PDB entry 6YUC | X-ray diffraction, 3.15 A resolution | chains D and G

[Chain D]
Protein: Adenylyltransferase and sulfurtransferase uba4
Source organism: Chaetomium thermophilum
Notes: EC 2.7.7.80, 2.8.1.11
UniProt: G0SC54 (G0SC54_CHATD); numbering as in UniProt (aligned over 4-304)
Chain sequence (301 residues; numbered 4 to 304; the number before each row is that of its first residue):
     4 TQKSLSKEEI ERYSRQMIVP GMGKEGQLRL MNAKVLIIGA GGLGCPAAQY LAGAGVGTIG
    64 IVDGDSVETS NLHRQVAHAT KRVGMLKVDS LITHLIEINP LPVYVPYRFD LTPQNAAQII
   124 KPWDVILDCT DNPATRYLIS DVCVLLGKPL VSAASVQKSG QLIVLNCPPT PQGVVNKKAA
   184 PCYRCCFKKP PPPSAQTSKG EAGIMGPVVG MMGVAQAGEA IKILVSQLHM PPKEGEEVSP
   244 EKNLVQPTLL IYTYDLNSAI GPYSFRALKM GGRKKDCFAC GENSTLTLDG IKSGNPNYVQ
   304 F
Disordered / not traced: 72-86, 237
Sequence notes: conflict K202 (Cys in G0SC54)
What the authors report for this chain:
  - mutagenesis - R18A/R77A, D134A/Q164A: decreased binding to Ubiquitin-related modifier 1 (chain G)
  - conformationally variable residues (order/disorder transition): T72 to M88, P194 to A205
  - post-translational modification sites: K161, K191, K192
  - mutagenesis - R18A, R77A, D134A, R269A, K272A: decreased catalytic activity
  - mutagenesis - M273A, Y301A: unchanged catalytic activity

[Chain G]
Protein: Ubiquitin-related modifier 1
Source organism: Chaetomium thermophilum
UniProt: G0SE11 (G0SE11_CHATD); residues 11-111 here correspond to UniProt positions 10-110 (UniProt number = residue number - 1)
Chain sequence (101 residues; numbered 11 to 111; the number before each row is that of its first residue):
    11 IPITVDFSGG LEMLFDNQRR HSISLPAKDT EGKPVTIAFL IDYICKKLMK DPRTDLFVLD
    71 NHIRPGILVL INDADWELEG EEAYEIQPND NILFVSTLHG G
Disordered / not traced: 63
Curated features (UniProtKB/Swiss-Prot):
  - modified residue: G111 (1-thioglycine)
  - cross-link: G111 (Glycyl lysine isopeptide (Gly-Lys) (interchain with K-? in acceptor proteins))
What the authors report for this chain:
  - mutagenesis - G111C: abolished catalytic activity (ATP hydrolysis)

[Interface between chain D and chain G]
Pairs across the interface (40):
  G44(D) - G111(G)
  L46(D) - G111(G)
  C132(D) - G111(G)
  D134(D) - H109(G)
  D134(D) - G110(G)
  D134(D) - G111(G)
  N135(D) - H109(G)
  P136(D) - H109(G)
  R139(D) - G110(G)  hydrogen bond (side chain-backbone)
  R139(D) - G111(G)
  A157(D) - L108(G)
  A157(D) - G110(G)
  S158(D) - G110(G)  hydrogen bond (backbone-backbone)
  S158(D) - G111(G)  hydrogen bond (backbone-backbone)
  V159(D) - L108(G)  hydrophobic
  V159(D) - G110(G)
  Q160(D) - M23(G)
  K161(D) - M23(G)
  S162(D) - G19(G)
  S162(D) - G20(G)
  S162(D) - L108(G)
  Q164(D) - L108(G)  hydrogen bond (side chain-backbone)
  Y186(D) - H109(G)  hydrogen bond
  F190(D) - T107(G)
  P193(D) - P75(G)
  P193(D) - G76(G)
  P193(D) - H109(G)
  P194(D) - H109(G)
  P195(D) - G76(G)
  K202(D) - G111(G)  hydrogen bond (side chain-backbone)
  I254(D) - V105(G)  hydrophobic
  T256(D) - S18(G)
  T256(D) - E22(G)
  D258(D) - R29(G)  salt bridge
  Y266(D) - R30(G)
  R269(D) - D83(G)  salt bridge
  R269(D) - L103(G)
  L271(D) - L80(G)  hydrophobic
  L271(D) - D83(G)
  K277(D) - E87(G)  salt bridge
Other interface residues (no listed pair), chain D (32 interface residues in all): G45, Y140, G163, L252, M273
Other interface residues (no listed pair), chain G (23 interface residues in all): D16, L78, N101, S106
Interface features reported in the paper:
  - specific contacts: K202(D)-G111(G) (covalent link)

[In short]
The interface between chain D and chain G involves 32 residues on one side and 23 on the other, with 6
hydrogen bonds and 3 salt bridges. Among the polar pairs are D258(D)-R29(G), R269(D)-D83(G) and
K277(D)-E87(G). The paper describes a contact between K202(D) and G111(G). The paper reports that R18A, R77A
and D134A of chain D, among others, reduce catalytic activity; modification sites K161(D), K191(D) and
K192(D); 10 substitutions were tested in all.
Chain D is Adenylyltransferase and sulfurtransferase uba4 and chain G is Ubiquitin-related modifier 1, both
from Chaetomium thermophilum; the structure, Crystal structure of Uba4-Urm1 from Chaetomium thermophilum, was
determined by X-ray diffraction, deposited together with 6YUB and 6Z6S.
